5S4V - chains B and E of the 6 polymer chains in the assembly; structure by X-ray diffraction, 2.30 A resolution.

[Chain B]
Molecule: Tubulin beta-2B chain
Source organism: Bos taurus
UniProtKB: Q6B856 (TBB2B_BOVIN); the author numbering skips numbers that UniProt does not, so the offset changes along the chain: 1-42 = UniProt 1-42; 45-360 = UniProt 43-358; 369-455 = UniProt 359-445
Chain sequence (445 residues; row label = number of the first residue in the row; note: 10 numbers in that range are skipped by the numbering (no residue carries them; nothing is unmodelled there)):
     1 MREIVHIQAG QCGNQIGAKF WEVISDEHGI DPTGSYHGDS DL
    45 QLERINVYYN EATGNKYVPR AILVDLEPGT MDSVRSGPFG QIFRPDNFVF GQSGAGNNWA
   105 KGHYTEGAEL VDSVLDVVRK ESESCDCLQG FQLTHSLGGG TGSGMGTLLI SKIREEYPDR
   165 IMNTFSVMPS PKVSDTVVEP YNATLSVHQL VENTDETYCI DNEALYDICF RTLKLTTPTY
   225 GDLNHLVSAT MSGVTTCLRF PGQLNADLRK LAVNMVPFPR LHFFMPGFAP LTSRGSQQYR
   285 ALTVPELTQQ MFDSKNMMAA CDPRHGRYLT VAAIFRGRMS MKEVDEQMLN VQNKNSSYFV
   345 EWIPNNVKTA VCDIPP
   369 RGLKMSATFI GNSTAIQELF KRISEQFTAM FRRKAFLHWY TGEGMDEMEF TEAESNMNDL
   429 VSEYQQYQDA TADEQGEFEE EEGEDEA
Not modelled in the structure: 279-280, 438-455
Swiss-Prot annotation at these positions:
  - motif: M1 to I4 (MREI motif)
  - binding site (GTP): Q11, E71, S140, G144, T145, G146, N206, N228
  - binding site (Mg(2+)): E71
  - modified residue: S40 (Phosphoserine), T57 (Phosphothreonine), K60 (N6-acetyllysine), S174 (Phosphoserine), T287 (Phosphothreonine), T292 (Phosphothreonine), R320 (Omega-N-methylarginine), E448 (5-glutamyl polyglutamate)
  - cross-link (Glycyl lysine isopeptide (Lys-Gly)): K60 (interchain with G-Cter in ubiquitin), K326 (interchain with G-Cter in ubiquitin)
Metal / ion sites: Mg2+: Q11 (together with GDP); Ca2+: E113 (shared with 1 residue of chain C)
Ligand contacts:
  - N-(2-hydroxyphenyl)acetamide (9KS), molecule 1: G100, N101, N102, K105, W407
  - N-(2-hydroxyphenyl)acetamide (9KS), molecule 2: Y202, V238, C241, L255, M259, A316, A317, I318, K352, T353, A354, I378
  - GDP (guanosine-5'-diphosphate): G10, Q11, C12, Q15, I16, A99, N101, S140, G142, G143, G144, T145, G146, S147, V171, P173, V177, D179, E183, N206, L209, Y224, L227, N228
From the paper describing this entry:
  - binding site for N-(2-hydroxyphenyl)acetamide: N102, W407

[Chain E]
Molecule: Stathmin-4
Source organism: Rattus norvegicus
UniProtKB: P63043 (STMN4_RAT); residues 5-145 here correspond to UniProt positions 49-189 (UniProt number = residue number + 44)
Chain sequence (143 residues; row label = number of the first residue in the row):
     3 MADMEVIELN KCTSGQSFEV ILKPPSFDGV PEFNASLPRR RDPSLEEIQK KLEAAEERRK
    63 YQEAELLKHL AEKREHEREV IQKAIEENNN FIKMAKEKLA QKMESNKENR EAHLAAMLER
   123 LQEKDKHAEE VRKNKELKEE ASR
Not modelled in the structure: 3-5, 29-43, 144-145
Sequence notes: initiating methionine (3); expression tag (4)
Swiss-Prot annotation at these positions:
  - modified residue: S46 (Phosphoserine)

[Interface between chain B and chain E]
Contacting residue pairs - 26 pairs, chain B then chain E:
  H107(B) with K75(E), hydrogen bond
  Y108(B) with H78(E), hydrogen bond; E79(E); V82(E), hydrophobic; I83(E)
  L152(B) with E79(E)
  S155(B) with L72(E); K75(E); R76(E), hydrogen bond
  K156(B) with R76(E); E79(E), salt bridge
  R158(B) with L68(E)
  E159(B) with L69(E); L72(E); R76(E), salt bridge
  P162(B) with E65(E)
  Q193(B) with K75(E)
  E196(B) with H71(E), salt bridge
  T409(B) with E89(E)
  E411(B) with V82(E); A86(E)
  G412(B) with V82(E); K85(E); A86(E)
  M413(B) with V82(E)
  E417(B) with H78(E), salt bridge
Other interface residues (no listed pair), chain B (17 interface residues in all): T109, G410
Other interface residues (no listed pair), chain E (15 interface residues in all): A73

[In short]
17 residues of chain B face 15 of chain E across their interface; the contacts include 3 hydrogen bonds and 4
salt bridges. Polar pairs include K156(B)-E79(E), E159(B)-R76(E) and E196(B)-H71(E). Ligands of chain B: GDP
and N-(2-hydroxyphenyl)acetamide. From the paper: a binding site for N-(2-hydroxyphenyl)acetamide at N102(B)
and W407(B).
Here chain B is Tubulin beta-2B chain (Bos taurus) and chain E is Stathmin-4 (Rattus norvegicus). Entry 5S4V
(Tubulin-Z57040482-complex) was determined by X-ray diffraction, deposited together with 5S4L, 5S4M, 5S4N,
5S4O, 5S4P, 5S4Q and 52 further entries.
